Entry 5BTC (X-ray diffraction, 2.55 A resolution); this record covers chains C and E of the 8 polymer chains in the assembly.

[Chain C]
Name: DNA gyrase subunit A
Source organism: Mycobacterium tuberculosis (strain ATCC 25618 / H37Rv)
Notes: EC 5.99.1.3; fragment: GyrA 2-500 with IGSG C-terminal tag
UniProtKB: P9WG47 (GYRA_MYCTU); numbering as in UniProt (aligned over 2-500)
Sequence (503 residues; numbered 2 to 504; the number before each row is that of its first residue):
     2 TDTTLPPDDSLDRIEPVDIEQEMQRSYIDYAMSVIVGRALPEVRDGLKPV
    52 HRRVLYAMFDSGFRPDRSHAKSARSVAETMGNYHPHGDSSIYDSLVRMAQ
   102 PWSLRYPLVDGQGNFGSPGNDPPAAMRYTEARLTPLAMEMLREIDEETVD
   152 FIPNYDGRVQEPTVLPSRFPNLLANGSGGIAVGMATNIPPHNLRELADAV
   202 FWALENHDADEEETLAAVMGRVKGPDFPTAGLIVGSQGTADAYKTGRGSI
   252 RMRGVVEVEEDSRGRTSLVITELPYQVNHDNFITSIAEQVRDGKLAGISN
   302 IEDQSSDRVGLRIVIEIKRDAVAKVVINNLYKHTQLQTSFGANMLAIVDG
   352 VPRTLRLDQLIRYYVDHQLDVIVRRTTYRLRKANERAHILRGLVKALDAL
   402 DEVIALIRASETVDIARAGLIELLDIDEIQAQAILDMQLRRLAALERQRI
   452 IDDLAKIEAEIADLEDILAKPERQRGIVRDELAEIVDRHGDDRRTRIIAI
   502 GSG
Unresolved in the structure: 2-14, 502-504
Differences from the reference sequence: engineered mutation Ser90 (Ala in P9WG47); expression tag (501-504)
Modified residues: Tyr129 (O-phosphotyrosine; PTR)
Swiss-Prot annotation at these positions:
  - active site: Tyr129 (O-(5'-phospho-DNA)-tyrosine intermediate)
  - modified residue: Thr2 (N-acetylthreonine)
  - natural variant: Ser91 (S91P: Confers ciprofloxacin resistance, in clinical isolate), Asp94 (D94A: Confers ciprofloxacin resistance, in clinical isolate; D94G: Confers ciprofloxacin resistance, in clinical isolate; D94H: Confers ciprofloxacin resistance, in clinical isolate ...)
  - mutagenesis: Thr80 (T80A: Slight resistance to fluoroquinolones. Hypersusceptibile, 2- to 14-fold higher sensitivity to fluoroquinolones, 2- to 8-fold more efficient in fluoroquinolone-induced DNA cleavage ...), Gly88 (G88A: Confers fluoroquinolone resistance, IC(50) is 2- to 26-fold higher than wild-type ...), Asp94 (D94G/H: 25- 45-fold increased resistance to fluoroquinolones, 4- to 8-fold reduction in fluoroquinolone-induced DNA cleavage ...)

[Chain E]
Molecule: DNA substrate 24-mer GGTCATGAATGACTATGCACGTAA
Source organism: synthetic construct
Sequence (24 nucleotides; row label = number of the first residue in the row):
     1 GGTCATGAATGACTATGCACGTAA
Unresolved in the structure: 1-2, 24

[Interface between chain C and chain E]
Residue-residue contacts (15; chain C residue first):
  Tyr28(C) - DC18(E)  hydrogen bond to the phosphate
  Ala126(C) - DG11(E)  sugar contact
  Arg128(C) - DG11(E)  sugar contact
  Tyr129(C) - DG11(E)  sugar contact
  Ile181(C) - DC18(E)  base contact
  Ile181(C) - DA19(E)  sugar contact
  Ala182(C) - DC18(E)  sugar contact
  Ala182(C) - DA19(E)  sugar contact
  Val183(C) - DC18(E)  phosphate contact
  Gly184(C) - DC18(E)  phosphate contact
  Gly184(C) - DA19(E)  hydrogen bond to the phosphate
  Met185(C) - DA19(E)  sugar contact
  Ala186(C) - DA19(E)  sugar contact
  Arg248(C) - DG21(E)  salt bridge to the phosphate
  Lys333(C) - DA23(E)  phosphate contact
Other interface residues (no listed pair), chain C (14 interface residues in all): Pro124, Ser250
Other interface residues (no listed pair), chain E (8 interface residues in all): DT10, DA12, DT22

[Overview]
The interface between chain C and chain E involves 14 residues on one side and 8 on the other; the contacts
include 2 hydrogen bonds and 1 salt bridge. Polar pairs include Tyr28(C)-DC18(E), Gly184(C)-DA19(E) and
Arg248(C)-DG21(E).
Chain C is DNA gyrase subunit A (Mycobacterium tuberculosis (strain ATCC 25618 / H37Rv)) and chain E is DNA
substrate 24-mer GGTCATGAATGACTATGCACGTAA (synthetic construct); the structure, Crystal structure of a
topoisomerase II complex, was determined by X-ray diffraction together with 5BS8, 5BTA, 5BTD, 5BTF, 5BTG,
5BTI, 5BTL and 5BTN from the same study.
